Entry 7TR2 (electron microscopy, 3.00 A resolution); this record covers chains A and B of the 3 polymer chains in the assembly.

[Chain A]
Protein: Tubulin alpha-1B chain
From: Sus scrofa
Reference sequence: Q2XVP4 (TBA1B_PIG); residues 1-451 here = UniProt positions 1-451
Amino-acid sequence (451 residues; numbered 1 to 451; the number before each row is that of its first residue):
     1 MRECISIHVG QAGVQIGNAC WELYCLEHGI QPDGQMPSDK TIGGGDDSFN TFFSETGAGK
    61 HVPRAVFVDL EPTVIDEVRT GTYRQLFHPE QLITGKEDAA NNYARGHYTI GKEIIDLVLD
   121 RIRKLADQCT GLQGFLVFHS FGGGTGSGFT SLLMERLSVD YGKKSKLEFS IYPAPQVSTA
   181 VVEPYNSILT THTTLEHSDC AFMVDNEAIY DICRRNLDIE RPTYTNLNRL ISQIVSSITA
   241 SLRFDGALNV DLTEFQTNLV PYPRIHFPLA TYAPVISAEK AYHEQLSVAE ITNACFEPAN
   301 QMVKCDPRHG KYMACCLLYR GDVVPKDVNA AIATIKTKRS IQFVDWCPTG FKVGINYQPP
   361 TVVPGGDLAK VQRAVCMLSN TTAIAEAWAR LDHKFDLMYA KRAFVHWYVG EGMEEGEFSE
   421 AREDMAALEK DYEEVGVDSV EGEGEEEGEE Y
Unresolved in the structure: 441-451
Residues lining bound ligands: GTP (guanosine-5'-triphosphate): Gly10, Gln11, Ala12, Gln15, Ile16, Asp69, Asp98, Ala100, Asn101, Ser140, Gly142, Gly143, Gly144, Thr145, Gly146, Ile171, Thr179, Glu183, Asn206, Tyr224, Leu227, Asn228, Ile231

[Chain B]
Protein: Tubulin beta-2B chain
From: Sus scrofa
Reference sequence: A0A287AGU7 (A0A287AGU7_PIG); residues 1-445 here = UniProt positions 1-445
Amino-acid sequence (445 residues; numbered 1 to 445; the number before each row is that of its first residue):
     1 MREIVHIQAG QCGNQIGAKF WEVISDEHGI DPTGSYHGDS DLQLERINVY YNEATGNKYV
    61 PRAILVDLEP GTMDSVRSGP FGQIFRPDNF VFGQSGAGNN WAKGHYTEGA ELVDSVLDVV
   121 RKESESCDCL QGFQLTHSLG GGTGSGMGTL LISKIREEYP DRIMNTFSVM PSPKVSDTVV
   181 EPYNATLSVH QLVENTDETY CIDNEALYDI CFRTLKLTTP TYGDLNHLVS ATMSGVTTCL
   241 RFPGQLNADL RKLAVNMVPF PRLHFFMPGF APLTSRGSQQ YRALTVPELT QQMFDSKNMM
   301 AACDPRHGRY LTVAAIFRGR MSMKEVDEQM LNVQNKNSSY FVEWIPNNVK TAVCDIPPRG
   361 LKMSATFIGN STAIQELFKR ISEQFTAMFR RKAFLHWYTG EGMDEMEFTE AESNMNDLVS
   421 EYQQYQDATA DEQGEFEEEE GEDEA
Unresolved in the structure: 430-445
Residues lining bound ligands:
  - GDP (guanosine-5'-diphosphate): Gly10, Gln11, Cys12, Gln15, Ile16, Asn99, Ser138, Gly141, Gly142, Thr143, Gly144, Asp177, Glu181, Asn204, Tyr222, Leu225, Asn226
  - GTP (guanosine-5'-triphosphate): Gln245, Leu246, Lys252
  - taxol (TA1): Glu22, Val23, Asp26, Glu27, Leu215, Leu217, Asp224, His227, Leu228, Ala231, Ser234, Phe270, Pro272, Leu273, Thr274, Arg276, Gln279, Arg318, Pro358, Arg359, Gly360, Leu361

[Chain A / chain B interface]
Pairs across the interface (71):
  Gln11(A) with Gly244(B), hydrogen bond (side chain-backbone); Gln245(B), hydrogen bond (side chain-backbone); Leu246(B); Asn247(B), hydrogen bond (side chain-backbone)
  Glu71(A) with Arg2(B), salt bridge; Asn247(B)
  Pro72(A) with Met1(B), hydrophobic
  Thr73(A) with Arg2(B), hydrogen bond; Arg46(B); Pro243(B); Asn247(B)
  Asp76(A) with Arg46(B), salt bridge
  Glu77(A) with Pro243(B)
  Gly95(A) with Met1(B); Cys129(B)
  Lys96(A) with Cys129(B)
  Glu97(A) with Leu130(B); Gln131(B); Arg162(B), salt bridge; Arg251(B), salt bridge
  Asp98(A) with Asp249(B)
  Ala100(A) with Arg251(B); Lys252(B); Val255(B)
  Asn101(A) with Lys252(B), hydrogen bond; Val255(B); Asn256(B)
  Arg105(A) with Arg251(B)
  Gln176(A) with Leu331(B)
  Val177(A) with Asp327(B)
  Ser178(A) with Asn347(B), hydrogen bond (backbone-side chain)
  Thr179(A) with Leu246(B); Asp327(B); Lys350(B); Thr351(B)
  Ala180(A) with Asn256(B); Asn347(B); Val349(B); Lys350(B)
  Val181(A) with Asn256(B), hydrogen bond (backbone-side chain); Thr312(B); Asn347(B)
  Tyr210(A) with Met323(B); Lys324(B)
  Arg214(A) with Lys324(B)
  Arg221(A) with Ser322(B); Glu325(B), salt bridge
  Pro222(A) with Ser322(B); Met323(B); Lys324(B), hydrogen bond (backbone-backbone)
  Thr223(A) with Gln245(B), hydrogen bond
  Tyr224(A) with Leu246(B); Met323(B)
  Lys394(A) with Pro346(B)
  Leu397(A) with Glu343(B); Trp344(B)
  Met398(A) with Pro346(B)
  Lys401(A) with Phe260(B); Trp344(B)
  Ala403(A) with Trp344(B), hydrophobic
  Phe404(A) with Val255(B); Asn256(B); Val258(B); Pro259(B), hydrogen bond (backbone-backbone)
  His406(A) with Val258(B); Pro259(B), hydrogen bond (side chain-backbone); Phe260(B); Pro261(B)
  Trp407(A) with Ala254(B); Val255(B), hydrophobic; Val258(B), hydrogen bond (side chain-backbone)
Also at the interface, not in a pair above, chain A (39 interface residues in all): Gln15, Val74, Thr80, Val182, Glu220, Arg402
Also at the interface, not in a pair above, chain B (42 interface residues in all): Glu45, Cys239, Asn335, Ile345, Asn348, Thr429

[In short]
The interface between chain A and chain B involves 39 residues on one side and 42 on the other, with 12
hydrogen bonds and 5 salt bridges. Among the polar pairs are Glu71(A)-Arg2(B), Asp76(A)-Arg46(B) and
Glu97(A)-Arg162(B). GTP is bound between chain A and chain B.
Here chain A is Tubulin alpha-1B chain and chain B is Tubulin beta-2B chain, both from Sus scrofa. Entry 7TR2
(Apo CaKip3[2-436]-L2-mutant(HsKHC) in complex with a microtubule) was determined by electron microscopy,
deposited together with 7TQX, 7TQY, 7TQZ, 7TR0, 7TR1 and 7TR3.
